Entry 7W5X (electron microscopy, 3.40 A resolution); this record covers chains C and D of the 9 polymer chains in the assembly.

== Chain C ==
Name: DNA-directed RNA polymerase subunit beta
From: Escherichia coli K-12
Notes: EC 2.7.7.6; engineered mutation(s): D516V
UniProt: P0A8V2 (RPOB_ECOLI); residues 1-1342 here = UniProt positions 1-1342
Sequence (1342 residues; each row starts with the number of its first residue):
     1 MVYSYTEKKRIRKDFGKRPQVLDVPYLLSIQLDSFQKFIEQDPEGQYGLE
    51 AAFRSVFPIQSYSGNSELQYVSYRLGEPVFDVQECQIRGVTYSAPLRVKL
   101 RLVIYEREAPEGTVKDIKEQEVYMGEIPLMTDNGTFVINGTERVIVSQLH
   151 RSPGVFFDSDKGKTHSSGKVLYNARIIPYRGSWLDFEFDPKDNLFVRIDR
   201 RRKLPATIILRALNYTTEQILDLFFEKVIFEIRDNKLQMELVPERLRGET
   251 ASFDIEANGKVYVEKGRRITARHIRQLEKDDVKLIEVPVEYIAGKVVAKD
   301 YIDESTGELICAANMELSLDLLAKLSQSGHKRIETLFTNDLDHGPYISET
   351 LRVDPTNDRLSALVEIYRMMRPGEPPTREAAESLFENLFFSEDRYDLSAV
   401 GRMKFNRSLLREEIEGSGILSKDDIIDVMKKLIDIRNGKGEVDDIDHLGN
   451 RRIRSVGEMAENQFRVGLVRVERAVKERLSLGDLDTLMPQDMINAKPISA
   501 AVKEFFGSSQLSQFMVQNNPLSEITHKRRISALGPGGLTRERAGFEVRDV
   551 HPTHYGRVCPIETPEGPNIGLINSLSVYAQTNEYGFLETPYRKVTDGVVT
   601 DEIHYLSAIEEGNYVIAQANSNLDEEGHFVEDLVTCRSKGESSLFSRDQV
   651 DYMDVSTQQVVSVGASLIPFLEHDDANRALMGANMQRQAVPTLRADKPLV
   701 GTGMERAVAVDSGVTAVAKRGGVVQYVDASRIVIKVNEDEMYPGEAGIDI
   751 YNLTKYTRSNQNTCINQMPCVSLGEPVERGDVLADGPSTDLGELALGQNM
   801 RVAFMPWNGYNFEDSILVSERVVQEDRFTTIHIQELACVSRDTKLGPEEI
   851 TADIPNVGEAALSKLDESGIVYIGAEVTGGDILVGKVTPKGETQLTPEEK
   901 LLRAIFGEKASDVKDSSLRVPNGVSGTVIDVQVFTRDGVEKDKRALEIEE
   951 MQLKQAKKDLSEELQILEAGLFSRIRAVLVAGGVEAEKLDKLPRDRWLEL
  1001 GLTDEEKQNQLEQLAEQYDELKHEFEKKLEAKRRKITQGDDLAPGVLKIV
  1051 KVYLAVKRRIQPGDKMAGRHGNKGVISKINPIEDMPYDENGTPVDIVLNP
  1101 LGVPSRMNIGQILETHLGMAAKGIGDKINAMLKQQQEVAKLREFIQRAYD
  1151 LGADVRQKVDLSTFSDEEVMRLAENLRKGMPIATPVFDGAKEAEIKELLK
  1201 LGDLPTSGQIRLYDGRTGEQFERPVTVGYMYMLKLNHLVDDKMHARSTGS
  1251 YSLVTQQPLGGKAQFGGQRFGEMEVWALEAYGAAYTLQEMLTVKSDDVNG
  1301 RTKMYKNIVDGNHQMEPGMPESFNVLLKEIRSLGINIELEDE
Unresolved in the structure: 1-2
Construct notes: variant Val516 (Asp in P0A8V2)
Swiss-Prot annotation at these positions:
  - modified residue (N6-acetyllysine): Lys1022, Lys1200
  - mutagenesis: Ile561 (I561S: Resistant to antibiotics salinamide A and B), Ile569 (I569S: Resistant to antibiotics salinamide A and B), Ala665 (A665E: Resistant to antibiotics salinamide A and B), Asp675 (D675A/G: Resistant to antibiotics salinamide A and B), Asn677 (N677H/K: Resistant to antibiotics salinamide A and B), Leu680 (L680M: Resistant to antibiotics salinamide A and B), Glu813 (E813K: Disrupts the enzyme's active center)

== Chain D ==
Name: DNA-directed RNA polymerase subunit beta'
From: Escherichia coli K-12
Notes: EC 2.7.7.6
UniProt: P0A8T7 (RPOC_ECOLI); residue numbers follow UniProt; this construct covers 1-1407
Sequence (1407 residues; row label = number of the first residue in the row):
     1 MKDLLKFLKAQTKTEEFDAIKIALASPDMIRSWSFGEVKKPETINYRTFK
    51 PERDGLFCARIFGPVKDYECLCGKYKRLKHRGVICEKCGVEVTQTKVRRE
   101 RMGHIELASPTAHIWFLKSLPSRIGLLLDMPLRDIERVLYFESYVVIEGG
   151 MTNLERQQILTEEQYLDALEEFGDEFDAKMGAEAIQALLKSMDLEQECEQ
   201 LREELNETNSETKRKKLTKRIKLLEAFVQSGNKPEWMILTVLPVLPPDLR
   251 PLVPLDGGRFATSDLNDLYRRVINRNNRLKRLLDLAAPDIIVRNEKRMLQ
   301 EAVDALLDNGRRGRAITGSNKRPLKSLADMIKGKQGRFRQNLLGKRVDYS
   351 GRSVITVGPYLRLHQCGLPKKMALELFKPFIYGKLELRGLATTIKAAKKM
   401 VEREEAVVWDILDEVIREHPVLLNRAPTLHRLGIQAFEPVLIEGKAIQLH
   451 PLVCAAYNADFDGDQMAVHVPLTLEAQLEARALMMSTNNILSPANGEPII
   501 VPSQDVVLGLYYMTRDCVNAKGEGMVLTGPKEAERLYRSGLASLHARVKV
   551 RITEYEKDANGELVAKTSLKDTTVGRAILWMIVPKGLPYSIVNQALGKKA
   601 ISKMLNTCYRILGLKPTVIFADQIMYTGFAYAARSGASVGIDDMVIPEKK
   651 HEIISEAEAEVAEIQEQFQSGLVTAGERYNKVIDIWAAANDRVSKAMMDN
   701 LQTETVINRDGQEEKQVSFNSIYMMADSGARGSAAQIRQLAGMRGLMAKP
   751 DGSIIETPITANFREGLNVLQYFISTHGARKGLADTALKTANSGYLTRRL
   801 VDVAQDLVVTEDDCGTHEGIMMTPVIEGGDVKEPLRDRVLGRVTAEDVLK
   851 PGTADILVPRNTLLHEQWCDLLEENSVDAVKVRSVVSCDTDFGVCAHCYG
   901 RDLARGHIINKGEAIGVIAAQSIGEPGTQLTMRTFHIGGAASRAAAESSI
   951 QVKNKGSIKLSNVKSVVNSSGKLVITSRNTELKLIDEFGRTKESYKVPYG
  1001 AVLAKGDGEQVAGGETVANWDPHTMPVITEVSGFVRFTDMIDGQTITRQT
  1051 DELTGLSSLVVLDSAERTAGGKDLRPALKIVDAQGNDVLIPGTDMPAQYF
  1101 LPGKAIVQLEDGVQISSGDTLARIPQESGGTKDITGGLPRVADLFEARRP
  1151 KEPAILAEISGIVSFGKETKGKRRLVITPVDGSDPYEEMIPKWRQLNVFE
  1201 GERVERGDVISDGPEAPHDILRLRGVHAVTRYIVNEVQDVYRLQGVKIND
  1251 KHIEVIVRQMLRKATIVNAGSSDFLEGEQVEYSRVKIANRELEANGKVGA
  1301 TYSRDLLGITKASLATESFISAASFQETTRVLTEAAVAGKRDELRGLKEN
  1351 VIVGRLIPAGTGYAYHQDRMRRRAAGEAPAAPQVTAEDASASLAELLNAG
  1401 LGGSDNE
Unresolved in the structure: 1-14, 121, 359, 933-947, 1127-1136, 1184, 1377-1407
Swiss-Prot annotation at these positions:
  - binding site (Zn(2+)): Cys70, Cys72, Cys85, Cys88, Cys814, Cys888, Cys895, Cys898
  - binding site (Mg(2+)): Asp460, Asp462, Asp464
  - modified residue: Lys983 (N6-acetyllysine)
  - mutagenesis: Gln504 (Q504P: Resistant to antibiotics salinamide A and B), Asn690 (N690D: Resistant to antibiotics salinamide A and B), Met697 (M697V: Resistant to antibiotics salinamide A and B), Ala735 (A735T: Resistant to antibiotics salinamide A and B), Arg738 (R738C/H/P/S: Resistant to antibiotics salinamide A and B), Ala748 (A748E: Resistant to antibiotics salinamide A and B), Pro758 (P758S/T: Resistant to antibiotics salinamide A and B), Phe763 (F763C: Resistant to antibiotics salinamide A and B), Ser775 (S775A: Resistant to antibiotics salinamide A and B), Ala779 (A779T/V: Resistant to antibiotics salinamide A and B), Arg780 (R780C: Resistant to antibiotics salinamide A and B), Gly782 (G782A/C: Resistant to antibiotics salinamide A and B), 1 further mutagenesis entry in UniProt

== Interface between chain C and chain D ==
Residue-residue contacts (317; chain C residue first):
  Phe545(C) - Ala784(D)
  Phe545(C) - Leu788(D)  hydrophobic
  Arg548(C) - Arg780(D)
  Asp549(C) - Pro750(D)
  Val550(C) - Phe773(D)  hydrophobic
  Val550(C) - Thr776(D)
  Val550(C) - His777(D)  hydrogen bond (backbone-side chain)
  Val550(C) - Arg780(D)
  His551(C) - Phe773(D)
  Pro552(C) - Phe773(D)  hydrophobic
  Tyr555(C) - Val769(D)
  Tyr555(C) - Leu770(D)
  Pro560(C) - Phe773(D)  hydrophobic
  Pro560(C) - Thr776(D)
  Pro560(C) - Arg780(D)  hydrogen bond (backbone-side chain)
  Ile561(C) - Thr776(D)
  Thr563(C) - Arg780(D)
  Gly566(C) - Ala787(D)
  Ile569(C) - Leu783(D)  hydrophobic
  Ile569(C) - Ala784(D)
  Gln618(C) - Asn768(D)  hydrogen bond
  Gln618(C) - Leu770(D)
  Asn620(C) - Asn768(D)
  Asn620(C) - Val769(D)
  Ser642(C) - Leu770(D)
  Thr657(C) - Val769(D)
  Val660(C) - Val769(D)  hydrophobic
  Val660(C) - Phe773(D)  hydrophobic
  Leu671(C) - Tyr772(D)  hydrogen bond (backbone-side chain)
  Glu672(C) - Phe763(D)
  Glu672(C) - Gly766(D)
  Glu672(C) - Leu767(D)  hydrogen bond (backbone-backbone)
  Glu672(C) - Tyr772(D)
  His673(C) - Phe763(D)  hydrogen bond (side chain-backbone)
  His673(C) - Arg764(D)  hydrogen bond (side chain-backbone)
  His673(C) - Glu765(D)
  His673(C) - Gly766(D)
  Asp674(C) - Phe763(D)
  Asp674(C) - Tyr772(D)  hydrogen bond (backbone-side chain)
  Asp675(C) - Phe763(D)
  Asp675(C) - Tyr772(D)
  Ala676(C) - Tyr772(D)
  Ala676(C) - Thr776(D)
  Ala676(C) - Ala779(D)  hydrophobic
  Asn677(C) - Ala779(D)
  Asn677(C) - Leu783(D)
  Ala679(C) - Tyr772(D)
  Leu680(C) - Leu783(D)  hydrophobic
  Phe804(C) - Ala637(D)
  Phe804(C) - Ser638(D)  hydrogen bond (backbone-side chain)
  Met805(C) - Ala637(D)
  Pro806(C) - Asp505(D)
  Pro806(C) - Ala632(D)
  Pro806(C) - Ala633(D)
  Pro806(C) - Ala637(D)
  Asn808(C) - Phe629(D)
  Asn808(C) - Ala630(D)
  Asn808(C) - Ala633(D)
  Gly809(C) - Val357(D)
  Gly809(C) - Phe629(D)
  Phe812(C) - Val357(D)  hydrophobic
  Phe812(C) - Pro451(D)
  Phe812(C) - Phe461(D)  hydrophobic
  Phe812(C) - Gln504(D)  hydrogen bond (backbone-side chain)
  Phe812(C) - Phe629(D)  hydrophobic
  Glu813(C) - Ala459(D)
  Glu813(C) - Phe461(D)  hydrogen bond (backbone-backbone)
  Glu813(C) - Gln504(D)
  Asp814(C) - Asp460(D)
  Asp814(C) - Phe461(D)
  Ser815(C) - Val357(D)
  Ser815(C) - Phe461(D)
  Arg841(C) - Asp256(D)
  Arg841(C) - Gly257(D)
  Gln1061(C) - Lys445(D)
  Pro1062(C) - Ala446(D)
  Gly1063(C) - Val354(D)
  Lys1065(C) - Asp462(D)  hydrogen bond (side chain-backbone)
  Lys1073(C) - Asp462(D)
  Gly1074(C) - Phe461(D)
  Val1075(C) - Phe461(D)  hydrogen bond (backbone-backbone)
  Val1075(C) - Gly463(D)
  Ile1076(C) - Thr356(D)
  Ser1077(C) - Thr356(D)
  Asn1099(C) - Gln504(D)
  Asn1099(C) - Asp505(D)
  Pro1100(C) - Ala637(D)
  Pro1100(C) - Ser638(D)
  Pro1100(C) - Met725(D)
  Leu1101(C) - Gln504(D)
  Leu1101(C) - Leu508(D)  hydrophobic
  Leu1101(C) - Ala730(D)  hydrophobic
  Leu1101(C) - Arg731(D)
  Val1103(C) - Val639(D)  hydrophobic
  Pro1104(C) - Met725(D)  hydrophobic
  Ser1105(C) - Gly732(D)
  Ser1105(C) - Gln736(D)
  Arg1106(C) - Arg731(D)
  Met1107(C) - Gln736(D)
  Met1107(C) - Gln739(D)
  Met1107(C) - Leu740(D)  hydrophobic
  Ile1109(C) - Ile641(D)  hydrophobic
  Ile1109(C) - Met644(D)  hydrophobic
  Ile1112(C) - Val639(D)
  Ile1112(C) - Gly640(D)
  Ile1112(C) - Ile641(D)
  Leu1113(C) - Ile641(D)  hydrophobic
  His1116(C) - Gly640(D)
  His1116(C) - Ile641(D)
  Phe1187(C) - Asn768(D)
  Phe1187(C) - Val769(D)  hydrophobic
  Phe1187(C) - Tyr772(D)  hydrophobic
  Glu1192(C) - Ile641(D)
  Glu1192(C) - Arg764(D)  salt bridge
  Lys1196(C) - Asp642(D)  salt bridge
  Ser1207(C) - Asp642(D)
  Gln1209(C) - Gly640(D)
  Phe1221(C) - Ala633(D)
  Phe1221(C) - Arg634(D)
  Phe1221(C) - Ser635(D)
  Glu1222(C) - Tyr512(D)
  Glu1222(C) - Tyr537(D)
  Glu1222(C) - Arg634(D)
  Glu1222(C) - Ser635(D)  hydrogen bond (backbone-backbone)
  Arg1223(C) - Ser635(D)  hydrogen bond (backbone-backbone)
  Arg1223(C) - Gly636(D)
  Arg1223(C) - Phe719(D)  hydrogen bond (side chain-backbone)
  Arg1223(C) - Ser721(D)  hydrogen bond
  Arg1223(C) - Met724(D)  hydrogen bond
  Pro1224(C) - Ser638(D)
  Val1225(C) - Ser638(D)
  Thr1226(C) - Ser638(D)  hydrogen bond (backbone-side chain)
  Thr1226(C) - Val639(D)  hydrogen bond (side chain-backbone)
  Thr1226(C) - Gly640(D)
  Val1239(C) - Lys445(D)
  Asp1240(C) - Lys445(D)  salt bridge
  Lys1242(C) - Arg352(D)
  Lys1242(C) - Val354(D)
  Lys1242(C) - Gln465(D)
  Met1243(C) - Arg352(D)
  Met1243(C) - Ser353(D)
  Met1243(C) - Lys445(D)
  His1244(C) - Gly351(D)
  His1244(C) - Arg352(D)  hydrogen bond (backbone-backbone)
  His1244(C) - Met372(D)
  Ala1245(C) - Ser350(D)
  Ala1245(C) - Gly351(D)
  Ala1245(C) - Met372(D)
  Ala1245(C) - Glu375(D)
  Ala1245(C) - Leu376(D)  hydrophobic
  Arg1246(C) - Asp348(D)  salt bridge
  Arg1246(C) - Tyr349(D)  hydrogen bond (backbone-backbone)
  Arg1246(C) - Ser350(D)  hydrogen bond (backbone-backbone)
  Arg1246(C) - Glu375(D)
  Ser1247(C) - Asp348(D)
  Ser1247(C) - Tyr349(D)  hydrogen bond (backbone-backbone)
  Ser1247(C) - Glu375(D)  hydrogen bond (side chain-backbone)
  Ser1247(C) - Lys378(D)
  Tyr1251(C) - Asp348(D)  hydrogen bond
  Leu1253(C) - Arg99(D)  hydrogen bond (backbone-side chain)
  Leu1253(C) - Pro251(D)  hydrophobic
  Leu1253(C) - Val253(D)  hydrophobic
  Val1254(C) - Arg99(D)  hydrogen bond (backbone-side chain)
  Val1254(C) - Arg337(D)
  Thr1255(C) - Arg337(D)
  Thr1255(C) - Asn341(D)
  Gln1256(C) - Arg99(D)
  Gln1257(C) - Asn341(D)  hydrogen bond (side chain-backbone)
  Gln1257(C) - Lys345(D)
  Pro1258(C) - Arg346(D)
  Pro1258(C) - Val347(D)
  Leu1259(C) - Arg346(D)
  Gly1260(C) - Arg346(D)
  Phe1265(C) - Glu375(D)
  Gly1267(C) - Arg346(D)  hydrogen bond (backbone-side chain)
  Gly1267(C) - Val347(D)
  Gly1267(C) - Ser350(D)
  Gln1268(C) - Arg346(D)
  Gln1268(C) - Val347(D)  hydrogen bond (backbone-backbone)
  Gln1268(C) - Ser350(D)  hydrogen bond (backbone-side chain)
  Gln1268(C) - Gly351(D)
  Gln1268(C) - Arg352(D)  hydrogen bond
  Arg1269(C) - Arg339(D)
  Arg1269(C) - Gln340(D)  hydrogen bond (side chain-backbone)
  Arg1269(C) - Gly344(D)
  Arg1269(C) - Lys345(D)
  Arg1269(C) - Arg346(D)
  Phe1270(C) - Gly344(D)
  Phe1270(C) - Lys345(D)  hydrogen bond (backbone-backbone)
  Phe1270(C) - Val347(D)  hydrophobic
  Glu1272(C) - Arg339(D)
  Glu1272(C) - Leu343(D)
  Glu1272(C) - Arg798(D)  salt bridge
  Met1273(C) - Thr428(D)
  Glu1274(C) - Asn424(D)
  Glu1274(C) - Thr428(D)  hydrogen bond
  Val1275(C) - Leu343(D)
  Trp1276(C) - Val801(D)
  Trp1276(C) - Val917(D)
  Trp1276(C) - Gln921(D)
  Ala1277(C) - Arg431(D)
  Ala1277(C) - Ile434(D)  hydrophobic
  Leu1278(C) - Met484(D)  hydrophobic
  Glu1279(C) - Gln805(D)
  Glu1279(C) - Ala914(D)
  Glu1279(C) - Val917(D)
  Glu1279(C) - Leu1347(D)
  Glu1279(C) - Val1351(D)
  Ala1280(C) - Arg431(D)  hydrogen bond (backbone-side chain)
  Ala1280(C) - Ile918(D)  hydrophobic
  Ala1280(C) - Gln921(D)
  Tyr1281(C) - Arg431(D)
  Tyr1281(C) - Leu432(D)
  Tyr1281(C) - Ile434(D)  hydrogen bond (side chain-backbone)
  Tyr1281(C) - Gln435(D)
  Tyr1281(C) - Leu483(D)
  Tyr1281(C) - Met484(D)  hydrophobic
  Tyr1281(C) - Asn489(D)  hydrogen bond
  Gly1282(C) - Ala1359(D)
  Gly1282(C) - Gly1360(D)
  Gly1282(C) - Thr1361(D)  hydrogen bond (backbone-backbone)
  Ala1283(C) - Glu479(D)
  Ala1284(C) - Glu479(D)  hydrogen bond (backbone-side chain)
  Ala1284(C) - Leu1356(D)
  Ala1284(C) - Ala1359(D)
  Ala1284(C) - Gly1362(D)
  Tyr1285(C) - Glu475(D)
  Tyr1285(C) - Glu479(D)  hydrogen bond (backbone-side chain)
  Tyr1285(C) - Leu1356(D)  hydrophobic
  Tyr1285(C) - Thr1361(D)
  Thr1286(C) - Ala476(D)
  Thr1286(C) - Glu479(D)  hydrogen bond
  Leu1287(C) - Ile1357(D)  hydrophobic
  Gln1288(C) - Gly1354(D)
  Gln1288(C) - Leu1356(D)
  Glu1289(C) - Pro471(D)
  Glu1289(C) - Leu472(D)  hydrogen bond (side chain-backbone)
  Glu1289(C) - Thr473(D)  hydrogen bond (side chain-backbone)
  Glu1289(C) - Ala476(D)
  Met1290(C) - Val347(D)
  Met1290(C) - His469(D)
  Leu1291(C) - Lys345(D)  hydrogen bond (backbone-side chain)
  Leu1291(C) - Val1351(D)
  Thr1292(C) - Gly1354(D)
  Lys1294(C) - Val347(D)
  Lys1294(C) - Asp348(D)  hydrogen bond (backbone-backbone)
  Lys1294(C) - Tyr349(D)
  Lys1294(C) - Val470(D)  hydrogen bond (side chain-backbone)
  Lys1294(C) - Leu472(D)
  Ser1295(C) - Lys345(D)
  Ser1295(C) - Arg346(D)  hydrogen bond (side chain-backbone)
  Asp1296(C) - Lys345(D)
  Tyr1305(C) - Tyr349(D)
  Tyr1305(C) - Pro379(D)  hydrophobic
  Tyr1305(C) - Tyr382(D)
  Ile1308(C) - Pro379(D)
  Ile1308(C) - Phe380(D)
  Ile1308(C) - Leu472(D)  hydrophobic
  Val1309(C) - Gly383(D)
  His1313(C) - Phe380(D)
  His1313(C) - Leu472(D)
  His1313(C) - Thr473(D)  hydrogen bond (backbone-side chain)
  His1313(C) - Leu474(D)  hydrogen bond (backbone-backbone)
  His1313(C) - Gln477(D)
  Gln1314(C) - Thr473(D)
  Met1315(C) - Thr473(D)
  Pro1320(C) - Lys345(D)
  Pro1320(C) - Val1353(D)
  Glu1321(C) - Lys96(D)
  Glu1321(C) - Arg99(D)
  Ser1322(C) - Asn341(D)
  Ser1322(C) - Leu342(D)
  Phe1323(C) - Ile20(D)  hydrophobic
  Phe1323(C) - Ile1352(D)  hydrophobic
  Val1325(C) - Leu249(D)  hydrophobic
  Val1325(C) - Arg337(D)
  Leu1326(C) - Ile331(D)  hydrophobic
  Leu1326(C) - Arg337(D)
  Leu1326(C) - Phe338(D)  hydrophobic
  Lys1328(C) - Glu100(D)  hydrogen bond (side chain-backbone)
  Lys1328(C) - Leu245(D)
  Lys1328(C) - Leu249(D)
  Glu1329(C) - Met330(D)
  Glu1329(C) - Ile331(D)
  Arg1331(C) - Trp33(D)
  Arg1331(C) - Pro243(D)
  Ser1332(C) - Pro243(D)
  Ser1332(C) - Tyr269(D)  hydrogen bond
  Ser1332(C) - Leu327(D)
  Leu1333(C) - His113(D)  hydrogen bond (backbone-side chain)
  Leu1333(C) - Trp115(D)  hydrophobic
  Leu1333(C) - Leu307(D)  hydrophobic
  Leu1333(C) - Ile331(D)  hydrophobic
  Gly1334(C) - Ala25(D)  hydrogen bond (backbone-backbone)
  Ile1335(C) - Ile22(D)  hydrophobic
  Ile1335(C) - Ala23(D)
  Ile1335(C) - Trp115(D)  hydrophobic
  Ile1335(C) - Ala1336(D)  hydrophobic
  Asn1336(C) - Lys21(D)
  Asn1336(C) - Ile22(D)
  Asn1336(C) - Ala23(D)  hydrogen bond (backbone-backbone)
  Asn1336(C) - Leu24(D)
  Asn1336(C) - Trp33(D)
  Ile1337(C) - Ile20(D)  hydrophobic
  Ile1337(C) - Lys21(D)
  Glu1338(C) - Ile20(D)
  Glu1338(C) - Lys21(D)  hydrogen bond (backbone-backbone)
  Leu1339(C) - Phe17(D)  hydrophobic
  Leu1339(C) - Ala19(D)
  Leu1339(C) - Ile20(D)  hydrophobic
  Glu1340(C) - Asp18(D)  hydrogen bond (backbone-backbone)
  Glu1340(C) - Ala19(D)  hydrogen bond (backbone-backbone)
  Glu1340(C) - Lys21(D)
  Glu1340(C) - Arg1341(D)  salt bridge
  Asp1341(C) - Glu16(D)
  Asp1341(C) - Phe17(D)
  Glu1342(C) - Glu16(D)
Interface residues without a listed pair, chain C (159 interface residues in all): His165, Ala543, His554, Cys559, Glu562, Asn573, Cys636, Trp807, Tyr810, Lys844, Pro1044, Glu1219, Thr1248, Gly1249, Gly1271, Met1304, Gly1318, Met1319, Ile1330
Interface residues without a listed pair, chain D (177 interface residues in all): Glu15, Thr48, Phe49, Met102, Pro246, Asp248, Ile355, Tyr360, Lys371, Ile394, Leu422, Ala426, His430, Cys454, Ala467, Ser503, Asp643, Asn720, Ile722, Arg744, Ser775, Lys781, Asp785, Lys1151, Arg1355

== In short ==
The interface between chain C and chain D involves 159 residues on one side and 177 on the other, with 59
hydrogen bonds and 6 salt bridges. Among the polar pairs are Glu1192(C)-Arg764(D), Lys1196(C)-Asp642(D) and
Asp1240(C)-Lys445(D).
Chain C is DNA-directed RNA polymerase subunit beta and chain D is DNA-directed RNA polymerase subunit beta',
both from Escherichia coli K-12; the structure, Cryo-EM structure of SoxS-dependent transcription activation
complex with zwf promoter DNA, was determined by electron microscopy, deposited together with 7W5W and 7W5Y.
